8YAJ - chains F and I of the 6 polymer chains in the assembly; structure by electron microscopy, 3.20 A resolution.

# Chain F
Protein: Tubulin beta-1 chain
Source organism: Caenorhabditis elegans
UniProt: P12456 (TBB1_CAEEL); residue numbers follow UniProt; this construct covers 1-441
Chain sequence (441 residues; row label = number of the first residue in the row):
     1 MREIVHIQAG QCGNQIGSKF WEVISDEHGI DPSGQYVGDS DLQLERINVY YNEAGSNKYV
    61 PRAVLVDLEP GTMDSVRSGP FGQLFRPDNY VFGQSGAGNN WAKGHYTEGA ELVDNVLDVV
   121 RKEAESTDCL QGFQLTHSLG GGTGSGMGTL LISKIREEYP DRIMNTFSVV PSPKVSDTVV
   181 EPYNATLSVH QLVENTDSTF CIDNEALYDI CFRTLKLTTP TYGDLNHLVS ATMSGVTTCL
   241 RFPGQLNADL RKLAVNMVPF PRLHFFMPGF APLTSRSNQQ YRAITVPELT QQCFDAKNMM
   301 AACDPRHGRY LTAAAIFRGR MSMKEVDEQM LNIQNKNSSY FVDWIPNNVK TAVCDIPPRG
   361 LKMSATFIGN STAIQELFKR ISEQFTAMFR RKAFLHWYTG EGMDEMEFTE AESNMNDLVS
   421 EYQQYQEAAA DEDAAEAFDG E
Not modelled in the structure: 428-441
Residues lining bound ligands: phosphomethylphosphonic acid guanylate ester (G2P): Gly10, Gln11, Cys12, Gln15, Ile16, Glu69, Gly96, Ala97, Gly98, Asn99, Ser138, Gly141, Gly142, Thr143, Gly144, Ser145, Val169, Asp177, Glu181, Asn204, Tyr222, Leu225, Asn226
Curated features (UniProtKB/Swiss-Prot):
  - binding site (GTP): Gln11, Glu69, Ser138, Gly142, Thr143, Gly144, Asn204, Asn226
  - binding site (Mg(2+)): Glu69

# Chain I
Protein: Alpha-tubulin N-acetyltransferase 2
Source organism: Caenorhabditis elegans
Notes: EC 2.3.1.108
UniProt: Q23192 (ATAT2_CAEEL); residue numbers follow UniProt; this construct covers 1-263
Chain sequence (263 residues; each row starts with the number of its first residue):
     1 MEIAFDLSTI FTDNIQRLTR TDLLKYGPKR YWAVAQSIDC LGEMSSKFHG WKRVITMYDK
    61 IVDHDEEQTT YIMWEKVNGS KSILKGLLRV GYKTLYLTDN EQNQYMEKAM CILDFFVVPT
   121 EQRSGNGFKM FDEMLKAENV TVDQCAFDKP SAALQQFLEK YYDRKDLVWQ SNKYALCSNF
   181 FIGRHPTVPF TPRQTKRASR ASSAVSSHAS SRNTSPIGRN RPRHDSVADL MRQDMLAGVR
   241 AEVDPNSPTG LKNARDFGHR RIW
Not modelled in the structure: 1-213

# How chain F and chain I interact
Pairs across the interface (32):
  Lys19(F) with Asp225(I), salt bridge
  Leu215(F) with Val227(I), hydrophobic; Leu230(I)
  Leu217(F) with Ser226(I); Val227(I), hydrophobic
  Thr221(F) with Pro222(I); His224(I), hydrogen bond (side chain-backbone)
  Gly223(F) with Asp225(I)
  Asp224(F) with His224(I); Asp225(I); Ser226(I), hydrogen bond (side chain-backbone); Val227(I)
  His227(F) with Asp225(I), salt bridge; Val227(I); Ala228(I); Met231(I), hydrogen bond
  Ala231(F) with Met231(I), hydrophobic
  Phe270(F) with Met231(I), hydrophobic
  Thr274(F) with Leu230(I); Gln233(I)
  Arg276(F) with Asp229(I), hydrogen bond (side chain-backbone); Leu230(I)
  Gln279(F) with Leu230(I); Arg232(I), hydrogen bond (side chain-backbone); Gln233(I)
  Gln280(F) with Leu236(I)
  Ile284(F) with Gln233(I)
  Arg359(F) with Arg232(I), hydrogen bond (backbone-side chain)
  Gly360(F) with Arg232(I); Gln233(I), hydrogen bond (backbone-backbone); Asp234(I)
  Leu361(F) with Gln233(I)
Also at the interface, not in a pair above, chain F (20 interface residues in all): Pro80, Leu228, Leu273
Also at the interface, not in a pair above, chain I (17 interface residues in all): Arg221, Arg223, Ala237, Gly238

# Summary
20 residues of chain F and 17 residues of chain I are in contact, with 7 hydrogen bonds and 2 salt bridges.
Polar pairs include Lys19(F)-Asp225(I), His227(F)-Asp225(I) and Thr221(F)-His224(I). Chain F binds
phosphomethylphosphonic acid guanylate ester.
Chain F is Tubulin beta-1 chain and chain I is Alpha-tubulin N-acetyltransferase 2, both from Caenorhabditis
elegans; the structure, ATAT-2 bound MEC-12/MEC-7 microtubule without acetyl-CoA, was determined by electron
microscopy (same publication as 8Y9F, 8YAL and 8YAR).
